Entry 8HQZ (electron microscopy, 3.80 A resolution); this record covers chains H and I of the 13 polymer chains in the assembly.

[Chain H (and I)]
Molecule: Distal tail protein
From: Escherichia phage DT57C
Notes: chain I of this document is another copy of the same molecule, construct and numbering; everything in this record applies to it too
Reference sequence: A0A0A7RSH9 (A0A0A7RSH9_9CAUD); numbering as in UniProt (aligned over 1-204)
Sequence (204 residues; numbered 1 to 204; the number before each row is that of its first residue):
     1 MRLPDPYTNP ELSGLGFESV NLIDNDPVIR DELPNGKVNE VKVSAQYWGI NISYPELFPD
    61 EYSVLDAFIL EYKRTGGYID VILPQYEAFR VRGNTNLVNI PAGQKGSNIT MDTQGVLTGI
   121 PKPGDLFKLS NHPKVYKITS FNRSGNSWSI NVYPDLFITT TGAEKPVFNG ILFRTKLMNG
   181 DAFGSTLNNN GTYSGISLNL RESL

[Interface between chain H and chain I]
Residue-residue contacts (37):
  Ser44(H) with Pro34(I)
  Ala45(H) with Pro34(I), hydrogen bond (backbone-backbone)
  Asp66(H) with Lys137(I), salt bridge
  Ala67(H) with Pro123(I), hydrophobic
  Leu70(H) with Lys137(I); Tyr153(I), hydrophobic
  Glu71(H) with Thr139(I), hydrogen bond
  Lys73(H) with Asp24(I), salt bridge
  Arg74(H) with Ser107(I); Thr139(I); Asn151(I)
  Leu177(H) with Arg30(I)
  Met178(H) with Arg30(I), hydrogen bond (backbone-side chain)
  Asp181(H) with Asp24(I); Asn25(I); Asp26(I), hydrogen bond (backbone-backbone)
  Ala182(H) with Asp24(I)
  Phe183(H) with Ile23(I); Asp24(I), hydrogen bond (backbone-backbone)
  Gly184(H) with Leu22(I); Ile23(I)
  Ser185(H) with Val20(I); Asn21(I); Leu22(I), hydrogen bond (backbone-backbone)
  Thr186(H) with Val20(I); Asn21(I)
  Leu187(H) with Ser19(I); Val20(I), hydrogen bond (backbone-backbone); Gln85(I)
  Asn189(H) with Glu18(I), hydrogen bond
  Tyr193(H) with Gln85(I), hydrogen bond
  Arg201(H) with Glu32(I), salt bridge; Gly36(I)
  Ser203(H) with Gly36(I); Lys37(I); Val38(I), hydrogen bond (side chain-backbone)
  Leu204(H) with Gly36(I), hydrogen bond (backbone-backbone)
Interface residues without a listed pair, chain H (27 interface residues in all): Tyr47, Ser63, Lys176, Gly180, Glu202
Interface residues without a listed pair, chain I (28 interface residues in all): Val28, Asn35, Gly124, Ile138, Ser140, Val152

[Summary]
27 residues of chain H and 28 residues of chain I are in contact, with 11 hydrogen bonds and 3 salt bridges.
Among the polar pairs are Asp66(H)-Lys137(I), Lys73(H)-Asp24(I) and Arg201(H)-Glu32(I).
Both chains are Distal tail protein (Escherichia phage DT57C). Entry 8HQZ (Baseplate of DT57C bacteriophage in
the full state) was determined by electron microscopy, deposited together with 8HO3, 8HQK, 8HQO, 8HRE and
8HRG.
